PDB entry 8T6K | electron microscopy, 3.00 A resolution | chains E and F of the 14 polymer chains in the assembly

== Chain E (and F) ==
Name: Venus-tagged CaMKII Beta Holoenzyme mutant
Organism: Aequorea victoria
Notes: chain F of this document is another copy of the same molecule, construct and numbering; everything in this record applies to it too
UniProtKB: chimeric construct of P42212, P08413: residues -251 to -15 from P42212 (GFP_AEQVI) positions 2-238 (UniProt number = residue number + 253); residues 1-542 from P08413 positions 1-542 (same numbers)
Sequence (815 residues; numbered -272 to 542; the number before each row is that of its first residue; numbers below 1 keep their minus sign (Met-272 is residue -272)):
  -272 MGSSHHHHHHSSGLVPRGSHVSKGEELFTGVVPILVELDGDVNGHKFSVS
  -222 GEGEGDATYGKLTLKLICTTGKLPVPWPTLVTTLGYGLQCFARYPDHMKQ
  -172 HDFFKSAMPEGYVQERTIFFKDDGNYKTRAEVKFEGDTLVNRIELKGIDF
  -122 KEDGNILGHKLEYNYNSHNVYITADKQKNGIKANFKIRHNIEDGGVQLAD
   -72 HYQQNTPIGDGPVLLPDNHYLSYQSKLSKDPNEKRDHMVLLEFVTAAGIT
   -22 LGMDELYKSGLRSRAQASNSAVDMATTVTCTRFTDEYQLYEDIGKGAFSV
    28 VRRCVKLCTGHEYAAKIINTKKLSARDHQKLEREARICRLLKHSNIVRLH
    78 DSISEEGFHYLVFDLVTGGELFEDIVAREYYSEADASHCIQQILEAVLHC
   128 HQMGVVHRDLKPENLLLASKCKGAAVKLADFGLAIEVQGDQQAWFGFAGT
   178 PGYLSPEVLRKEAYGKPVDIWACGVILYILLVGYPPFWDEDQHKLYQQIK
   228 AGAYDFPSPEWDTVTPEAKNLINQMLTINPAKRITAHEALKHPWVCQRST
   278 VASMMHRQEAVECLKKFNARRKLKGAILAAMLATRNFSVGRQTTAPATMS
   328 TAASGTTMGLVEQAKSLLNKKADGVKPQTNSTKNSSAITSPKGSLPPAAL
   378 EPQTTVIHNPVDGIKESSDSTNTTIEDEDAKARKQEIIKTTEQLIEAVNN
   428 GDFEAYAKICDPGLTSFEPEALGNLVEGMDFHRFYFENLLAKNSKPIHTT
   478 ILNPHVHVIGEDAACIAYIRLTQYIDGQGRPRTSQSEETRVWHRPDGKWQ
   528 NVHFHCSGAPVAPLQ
Disordered / not traced: -272 to 407
Construct notes: initiating methionine (-272); expression tag (-271 to -252); conflict Leu-207 (Phe46 in P42212), Leu-189 (Phe64 in P42212), Gly-188 (Ser65 in P42212), Leu-185 (Val68 in P42212), Ala-181 (Ser72 in P42212), Thr-100 (Met153 in P42212), Ala-90 (Val163 in P42212), Gly-78 (Ser175 in P42212), Tyr-50 (Thr203 in P42212), Lys-47 (Ala206 in P42212), Leu-22 (His231 in P42212); linker (-14 to 0); engineered mutation Ala287 (Thr in P08413), Ala306 (Thr in P08413), Ala307 (Thr in P08413)
Curated features (UniProtKB/Swiss-Prot):
  - modified residue: Tyr-187 (Z: -2,3-didehydrotyrosine)

== Chain E / chain F interface ==
Contacting residue pairs (13):
  Glu447(E) - Thr510(F)
  Ala448(E) - Leu498(F)
  Leu449(E) - Thr510(F)
  Asn451(E) - Leu498(F)
  Asn451(E) - Gln512(F)  hydrogen bond
  Phe458(E) - Gln500(F)  hydrogen bond (backbone-side chain)
  Phe461(E) - Gln500(F)
  Tyr462(E) - Gln500(F)  hydrogen bond
  Tyr462(E) - Pro508(F)  hydrophobic
  Tyr462(E) - Thr510(F)
  Asn465(E) - Ile502(F)
  Leu466(E) - Pro508(F)
  Gln542(E) - Arg507(F)  hydrogen bond
Interface residues without a listed pair, chain E (11 interface residues in all): Asp457
Interface residues without a listed pair, chain F (12 interface residues in all): Pro473, His475, Leu479, Tyr501, Ser511

== Overview ==
11 residues of chain E and 12 residues of chain F are in contact, with 4 hydrogen bonds. Polar contacts
include Asn451(E)-Gln512(F), Phe458(E)-Gln500(F) and Tyr462(E)-Gln500(F).
Chain E and chain F are both Venus-tagged CaMKII Beta Holoenzyme mutant (Aequorea victoria); the structure,
Cryo-EM structure of tetradecameric CaMKII beta holoenzyme T287A T306A T307A, was determined by electron
microscopy, deposited together with 8SYG, 8T6Q, 8T15, 8T17 and 8T18.
